8HDS - chains B and E of the 24 polymer chains in the assembly; structure by electron microscopy, 3.57 A resolution.

== Chain B (and E) ==
Molecule: Pam3 portal protein
Source organism: uncultured cyanophage
Notes: chain E of this document is another copy of the same molecule, construct and numbering; everything in this record applies to it too
Chain sequence (621 residues; each row starts with the number of its first residue):
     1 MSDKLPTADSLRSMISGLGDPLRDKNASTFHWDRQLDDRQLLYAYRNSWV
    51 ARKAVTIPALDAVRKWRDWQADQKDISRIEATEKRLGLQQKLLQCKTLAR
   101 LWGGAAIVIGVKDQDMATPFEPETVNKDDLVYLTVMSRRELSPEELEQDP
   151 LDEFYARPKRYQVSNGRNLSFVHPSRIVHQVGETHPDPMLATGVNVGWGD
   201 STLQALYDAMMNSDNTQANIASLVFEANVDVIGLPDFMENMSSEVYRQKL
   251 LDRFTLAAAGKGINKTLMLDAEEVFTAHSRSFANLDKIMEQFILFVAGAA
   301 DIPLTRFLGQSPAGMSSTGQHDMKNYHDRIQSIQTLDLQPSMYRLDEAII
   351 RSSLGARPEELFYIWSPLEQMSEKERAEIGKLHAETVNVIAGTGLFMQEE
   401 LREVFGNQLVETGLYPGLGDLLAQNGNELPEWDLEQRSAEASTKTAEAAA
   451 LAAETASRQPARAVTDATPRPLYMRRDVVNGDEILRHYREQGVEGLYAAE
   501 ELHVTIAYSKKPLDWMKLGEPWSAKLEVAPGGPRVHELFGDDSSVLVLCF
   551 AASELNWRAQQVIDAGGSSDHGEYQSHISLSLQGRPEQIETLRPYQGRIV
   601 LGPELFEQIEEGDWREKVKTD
Not modelled in the structure: 1-9, 452-621

== Chain B / chain E interface ==
Residue-residue contacts (6; chain B residue first):
  Ala258(B) - Arg23(E)  hydrogen bond (backbone-side chain)
  Ala259(B) - Leu22(E)
  Ala259(B) - Arg23(E)
  Ala259(B) - Lys25(E)  hydrogen bond (backbone-side chain)
  Lys261(B) - Arg23(E)
  Lys261(B) - Lys25(E)  hydrogen bond (backbone-side chain)
Other interface residues (no listed pair), chain B (4 interface residues in all): Phe225
Other interface residues (no listed pair), chain E (5 interface residues in all): Ser16, Leu18

== Overview ==
The interface between chain B and chain E involves 4 residues on one side and 5 on the other; the contacts
include 3 hydrogen bonds. Polar contacts include Ala258(B)-Arg23(E), Ala259(B)-Lys25(E) and
Lys261(B)-Lys25(E).
Both chains are Pam3 portal protein (uncultured cyanophage). Entry 8HDS (Cyanophage Pam3 portal-adaptor) was
determined by electron microscopy, deposited together with 8HDR, 7YFW, 7YFZ and 8HDW.
